Entry 3BH3 (X-ray diffraction, 2.10 A resolution); this record covers chains A and C of the 4 polymer chains in the assembly.

Chain A (and C):
Protein: Acetoacetate decarboxylase
Organism: Chromobacterium violaceum ATCC 12472
Notes: EC 4.1.1.4; chain C of this document is another copy of the same molecule, construct and numbering; everything in this record applies to it too
UniProtKB: Q7NSA6 (ADC_CHRVO); residues 1-246 here = UniProt positions 1-246
Sequence (246 residues; numbered 1 to 246; the number before each row is that of its first residue):
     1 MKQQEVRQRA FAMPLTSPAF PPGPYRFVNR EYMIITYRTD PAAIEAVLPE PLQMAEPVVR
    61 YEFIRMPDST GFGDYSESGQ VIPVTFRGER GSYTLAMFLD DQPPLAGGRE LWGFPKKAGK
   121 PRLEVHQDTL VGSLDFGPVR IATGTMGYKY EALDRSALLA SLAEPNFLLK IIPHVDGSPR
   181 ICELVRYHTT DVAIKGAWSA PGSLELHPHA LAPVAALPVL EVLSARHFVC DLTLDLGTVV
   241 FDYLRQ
Disordered / not traced: 245-246
Swiss-Prot annotation at these positions:
  - active site: Lys116 (Schiff-base intermediate with acetoacetate)
  - site: Lys117 (Important for activity)
  - mutagenesis: Glu62 (E62Q: 20-fold decrease in kcat), Glu77 (E77Q: 250-fold decrease in kcat)
Covalent attachments: pentan-2-one (PNH) linked to Lys116

How chain A and chain C interact:
Residue-residue contacts (21; chain A residue first):
  Phe136(A) - Asp128(C)
  Phe136(A) - Thr129(C)
  Pro138(A) - His126(C)
  Pro138(A) - Val131(C)  hydrophobic
  His207(A) - Glu205(C)  salt bridge
  Pro208(A) - Ser203(C)
  Pro208(A) - Leu204(C)
  Pro208(A) - Glu205(C)
  His209(A) - Thr129(C)
  His209(A) - Thr145(C)
  His209(A) - Ser203(C)
  Ala210(A) - Thr145(C)  hydrogen bond (backbone-side chain)
  Ala210(A) - Met146(C)  hydrophobic
  Ala210(A) - Gly147(C)
  Ala210(A) - Pro201(C)
  Ala210(A) - Gly202(C)
  Ala210(A) - Ser203(C)
  Leu211(A) - Asp128(C)
  Leu211(A) - Thr129(C)
  Leu211(A) - Gly147(C)
  Leu211(A) - Tyr150(C)
Also at the interface, not in a pair above, chain A (8 interface residues in all): Val139
Also at the interface, not in a pair above, chain C (14 interface residues in all): Thr143

Overview:
8 residues of chain A and 14 residues of chain C are in contact; the contacts include 1 hydrogen bond and 1
salt bridge. Among the polar pairs are His207(A)-Glu205(C) and Ala210(A)-Thr145(C). UniProt lists active-site
residue Lys116(A) and 2 mutagenesis sites on chain A.
Chain A and chain C are both Acetoacetate decarboxylase (Chromobacterium violaceum ATCC 12472); the structure,
Crystal structure of acetoacetate decarboxylase from Chromobacterium violaceum in complex with acetyl acetone
Schiff base intermediate, was determined by X-ray diffraction (same publication as 3BGT and 3BH2).
